8ALN - chain A; structure by X-ray diffraction, 1.34 A resolution.

== Chain A ==
Name: Iron hydrogenase 1
Organism: Clostridium pasteurianum
Notes: EC 1.12.7.2; fragment: complete enzyme
UniProtKB: P29166 (PHF1_CLOPA); residues 1-574 here = UniProt positions 1-574
Sequence (584 residues; row label = number of the first residue in the row):
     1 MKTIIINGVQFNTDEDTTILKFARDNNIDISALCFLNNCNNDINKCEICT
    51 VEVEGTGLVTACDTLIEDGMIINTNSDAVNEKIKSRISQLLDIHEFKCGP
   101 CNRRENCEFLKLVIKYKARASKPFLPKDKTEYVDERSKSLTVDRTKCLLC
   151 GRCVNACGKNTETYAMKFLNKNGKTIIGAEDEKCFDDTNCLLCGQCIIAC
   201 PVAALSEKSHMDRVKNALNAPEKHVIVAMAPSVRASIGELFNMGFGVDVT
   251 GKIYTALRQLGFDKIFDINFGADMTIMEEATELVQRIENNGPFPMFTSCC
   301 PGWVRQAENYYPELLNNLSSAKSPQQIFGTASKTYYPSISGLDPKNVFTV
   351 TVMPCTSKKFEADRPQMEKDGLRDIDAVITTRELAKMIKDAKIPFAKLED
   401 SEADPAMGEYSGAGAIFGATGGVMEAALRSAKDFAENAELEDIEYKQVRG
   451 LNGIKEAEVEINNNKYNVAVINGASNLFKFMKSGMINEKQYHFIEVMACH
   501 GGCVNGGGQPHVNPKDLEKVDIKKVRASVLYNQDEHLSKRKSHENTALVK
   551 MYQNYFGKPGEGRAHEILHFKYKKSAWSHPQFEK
Unresolved in the structure: 582-584
Sequence notes: expression tag (575-584)
UniProt features mapped onto this chain:
  - binding site ([2Fe-2S] cluster): Cys34, Cys46, Cys49, Cys62
  - binding site ([4Fe-4S] cluster): His94, Cys98, Cys101, Cys107, Cys147, Cys150, Cys153, Cys157, Cys190, Cys193, Cys196, Cys200, Cys300, Cys355, Cys499, Cys503
  - binding site (Fe(2+)): Cys503
Metal / ion sites: 2Fe-2S cluster Fe: Cys34, Cys46, Cys49, Cys62; Mg2+ site 1: Asn40, Asp42; 4Fe-4S cluster Fe site 1: His94, Cys98, Cys101, Cys107; 4Fe-4S cluster Fe site 2: Cys147, Cys150, Cys153, Cys200; 4Fe-4S cluster Fe site 3: Cys157, Cys190, Cys193, Cys196; Mg2+ site 2 near Leu218 (its only coordinating residue here); 4Fe-4S cluster Fe site 4: Cys300, Cys355, Cys499, Cys503; Mg2+ site 3 near Ser320 (its only coordinating residue here); Fe ion near Cys503 (its only coordinating residue here)
Residues lining bound ligands:
  - 2Fe-2S cluster (FES): Ala32, Leu33, Cys34, Phe35, Asn40, Lys45, Cys46, Glu47, Cys49, Thr60, Cys62
  - MHX (Binuclear [FeFe], di(thiomethyl)amine, carbon monoxide, cyanide cluster (-CO form)): Ala230, Pro231, Ser232, Ile268, Ala272, Cys299, Cys300, Ser323, Pro324, Gln325, Met353, Pro354, Cys355, Lys358, Phe417, Gly418, Val423, Met497, Cys503
  - 4Fe-4S cluster (SF4), molecule 1: His94, Glu95, Phe96, Lys97, Cys98, Cys101, Arg103, Arg104, Cys107, Phe109, Leu110, Lys146, Val202, Ala203
  - 4Fe-4S cluster (SF4), molecule 2: Leu140, Cys157, Thr161, Thr163, Ala165, Met166, Phe185, Cys190, Leu191, Leu192, Cys193, Gly194, Gln195, Cys196
  - 4Fe-4S cluster (SF4), molecule 3: Cys147, Leu148, Leu149, Cys150, Gly151, Arg152, Cys153, Ile177, Ala199, Cys200, Pro201, Val202, Ala204, Leu205
  - 4Fe-4S cluster (SF4), molecule 4: Cys193, Cys299, Cys300, Pro301, Gly302, Pro354, Cys355, Ser357, Lys358, Met497, Ala498, Cys499, Gly502, Cys503, Gly506, Gly507
Reported in the primary citation:
  - catalytic residues: Glu279, Glu282, Cys299, Ser319 (citing earlier work)

== Summary ==
Chain A binds 4 copies of 4Fe-4S cluster, 2Fe-2S cluster and compound MHX. Cys34, Cys46, Cys49 and Cys62
coordinate a 2Fe-2S cluster Fe ion. Asn40 and Asp42 coordinate Mg2+ site 1. From UniProt: 4 [2Fe-2S]
cluster-binding residues, 16 [4Fe-4S] cluster-binding residues and Fe2+-binding residue Cys503. The paper
reports catalytic residues Glu279, Glu282 and Cys299 among others.
Chain A is Iron hydrogenase 1 (Clostridium pasteurianum); the structure, CO-bound [FeFe]-hydrogenase I from
Clostridium pasteurianum (CpI) at 1.34 Angstrom, was determined by X-ray diffraction (same publication as
8AIO, 8AJ6 and 8AP2).
